PDB entry 7PG2 | electron microscopy, 6.70 A resolution (low resolution: residue-level contacts below are approximate; hydrogen-bond / salt-bridge calls are withheld) | chains A and D of the 8 polymer chains in the assembly

Chain A:
Protein: Isoform Short of Insulin receptor
Source organism: Homo sapiens
Notes: EC 2.7.10.1
UniProtKB: P06213 (INSR_HUMAN), isoform P06213-2; residues -26 to 1343 here correspond to UniProt positions 1-1370 (UniProt number = residue number + 27)
Amino-acid sequence (1382 residues; row label = number of the first residue in the row; numbers below 1 keep their minus sign (Met-26 is residue -26)):
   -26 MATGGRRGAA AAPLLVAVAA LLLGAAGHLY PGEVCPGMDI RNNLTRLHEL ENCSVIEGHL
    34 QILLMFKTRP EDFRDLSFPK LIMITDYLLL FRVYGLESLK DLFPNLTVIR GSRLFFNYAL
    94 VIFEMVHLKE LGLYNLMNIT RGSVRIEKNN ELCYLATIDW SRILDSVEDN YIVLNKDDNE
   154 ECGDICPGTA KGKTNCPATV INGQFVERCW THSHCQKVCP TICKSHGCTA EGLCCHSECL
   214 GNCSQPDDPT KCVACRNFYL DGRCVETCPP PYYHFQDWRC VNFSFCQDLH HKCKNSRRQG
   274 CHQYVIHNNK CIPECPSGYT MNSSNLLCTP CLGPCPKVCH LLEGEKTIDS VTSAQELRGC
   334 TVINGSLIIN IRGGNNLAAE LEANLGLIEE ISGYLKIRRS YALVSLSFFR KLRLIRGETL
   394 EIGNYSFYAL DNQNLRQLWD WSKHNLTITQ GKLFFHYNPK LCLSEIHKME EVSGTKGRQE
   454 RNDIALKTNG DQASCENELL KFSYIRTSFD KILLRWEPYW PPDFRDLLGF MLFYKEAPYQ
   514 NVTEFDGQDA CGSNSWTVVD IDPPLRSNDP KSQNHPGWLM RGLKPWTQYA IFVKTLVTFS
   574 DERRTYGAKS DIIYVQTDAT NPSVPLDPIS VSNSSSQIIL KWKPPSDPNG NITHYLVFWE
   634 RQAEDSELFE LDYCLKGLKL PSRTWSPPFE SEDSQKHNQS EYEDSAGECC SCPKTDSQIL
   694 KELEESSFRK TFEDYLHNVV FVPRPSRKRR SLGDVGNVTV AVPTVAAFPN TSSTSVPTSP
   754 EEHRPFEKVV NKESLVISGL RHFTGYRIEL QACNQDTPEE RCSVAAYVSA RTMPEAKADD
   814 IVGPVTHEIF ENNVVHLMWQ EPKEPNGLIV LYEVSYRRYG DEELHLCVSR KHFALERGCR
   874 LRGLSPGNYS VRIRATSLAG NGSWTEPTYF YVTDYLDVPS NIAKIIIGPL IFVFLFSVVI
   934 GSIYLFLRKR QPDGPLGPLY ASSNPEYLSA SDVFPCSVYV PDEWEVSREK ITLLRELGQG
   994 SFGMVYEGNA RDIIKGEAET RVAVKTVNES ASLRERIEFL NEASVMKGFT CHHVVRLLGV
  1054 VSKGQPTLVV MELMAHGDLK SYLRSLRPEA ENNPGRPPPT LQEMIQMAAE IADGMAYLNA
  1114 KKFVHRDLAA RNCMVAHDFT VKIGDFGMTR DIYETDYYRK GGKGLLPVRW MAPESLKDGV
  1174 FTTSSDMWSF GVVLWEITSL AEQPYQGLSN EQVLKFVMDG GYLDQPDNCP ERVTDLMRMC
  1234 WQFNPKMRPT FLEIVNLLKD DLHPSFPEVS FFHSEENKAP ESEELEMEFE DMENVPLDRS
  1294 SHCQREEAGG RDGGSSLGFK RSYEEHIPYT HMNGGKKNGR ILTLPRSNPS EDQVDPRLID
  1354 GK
Not modelled in the structure: -26 to 0, 161-168, 449-450, 648-755, 790-792, 908-1355
Cystine bridges: Cys8-Cys26, Cys126-Cys155, Cys159-Cys182, Cys169-Cys188, Cys192-Cys201, Cys196-Cys207, Cys208-Cys216, Cys212-Cys225, Cys228-Cys237, Cys241-Cys253, Cys259-Cys284, Cys266-Cys274, Cys288-Cys301, Cys304-Cys308, Cys312-Cys333, Cys435-Cys468, Cys647-Cys860, Cys786-Cys795
Sequence notes: expression tag (1344-1355)
Swiss-Prot annotation at these positions:
  - region: Glu706 to Phe714 (Insulin-binding), Tyr972 (Important for interaction with IRS1, SHC1 and STAT5B)
  - site: Phe39 (Insulin-binding)
  - modified residue: Ser373 (Phosphoserine), Tyr374 (Phosphotyrosine), Ser380 (Phosphoserine), Tyr972 (Phosphotyrosine)
  - glycosylation (N-linked (GlcNAc...) asparagine): Asn16, Asn25, Asn78, Asn111, Asn215, Asn255, Asn295, Asn337, Asn397, Asn418, Asn514, Asn606, Asn624, Asn671

Chain D:
Protein: Insulin
Source organism: Homo sapiens
UniProtKB: P01308 (INS_HUMAN); residues 1-30 here correspond to UniProt positions 25-54 (UniProt number = residue number + 24)
Amino-acid sequence (30 residues; row label = number of the first residue in the row):
     1 FVNQHLCGSH LVEALYLVCG ERGFFYTPKT
Not modelled in the structure: 1-2, 28-30

Interface between chain A and chain D:
Residue-residue contacts (12):
  Asp12(A) with Tyr26(D); Thr27(D)
  Arg14(A) with Phe24(D); Phe25(D)
  Asn15(A) with Gly23(D); Phe24(D)
  Arg19(A) with Tyr26(D)
  Leu37(A) with Phe24(D)
  Phe39(A) with Tyr16(D)
  Glu97(A) with Ser9(D); Val12(D)
  Lys121(A) with Ser9(D)
Also at the interface, not in a pair above, chain A (11 interface residues in all): Phe64, Arg65, Tyr67
Also at the interface, not in a pair above, chain D (9 interface residues in all): Gly8

Overview:
11 residues of chain A and 9 residues of chain D are in contact.
Chain A is Isoform Short of Insulin receptor and chain D is Insulin, both from Homo sapiens; the structure,
Low resolution Cryo-EM structure of full-length insulin receptor bound to 3 insulin, conf 1, was determined by
electron microscopy, deposited together with 7PG0, 7PG3 and 7PG4.
